1ZN9 - chains A and B; structure by X-ray diffraction, 2.05 A resolution.

== Chain A (and B) ==
Molecule: Adenine phosphoribosyltransferase
From: Homo sapiens
Notes: EC 2.4.2.7; chain B of this document is another copy of the same molecule, construct and numbering; everything in this record applies to it too
Reference sequence: P07741 (APT_HUMAN); aligned to UniProt positions 1-180 over residues 1-180 (the alignment contains insertions or deletions, so no single offset holds)
Chain sequence (180 residues; numbered 1 to 180; the number before each row is that of its first residue):
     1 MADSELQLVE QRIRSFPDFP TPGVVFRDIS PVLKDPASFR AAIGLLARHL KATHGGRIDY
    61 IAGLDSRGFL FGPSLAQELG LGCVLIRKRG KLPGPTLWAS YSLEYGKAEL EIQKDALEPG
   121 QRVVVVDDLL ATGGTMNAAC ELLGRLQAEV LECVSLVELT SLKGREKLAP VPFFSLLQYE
Unresolved in the structure: 1
UniProt features mapped onto this chain:
  - modified residue: A2 (N-acetylalanine), S4 (Phosphoserine), S15 (Phosphoserine), S30 (Phosphoserine), Y60 (Phosphotyrosine), S66 (Phosphoserine), K114 (N6-acetyllysine), T135 (Phosphothreonine)

== Chain A / chain B interface ==
Residue-residue contacts (73):
  R14(A) - Q113(B)  hydrogen bond
  R14(A) - D115(B)  salt bridge
  F16(A) - P93(B)  hydrophobic
  F16(A) - G94(B)
  F19(A) - G90(B)
  F19(A) - L92(B)
  F19(A) - P93(B)  hydrophobic
  F26(A) - P93(B)  hydrophobic
  D28(A) - P93(B)
  D28(A) - Q113(B)  hydrogen bond
  S30(A) - Q113(B)
  L33(A) - P73(B)  hydrophobic
  L33(A) - G82(B)
  L33(A) - C83(B)  hydrogen bond (backbone-backbone)
  K34(A) - Y60(B)
  K34(A) - G82(B)
  K34(A) - C83(B)  hydrogen bond (backbone-backbone)
  K34(A) - V84(B)
  K34(A) - D115(B)  hydrogen bond (side chain-backbone)
  K34(A) - A116(B)  hydrogen bond (side chain-backbone)
  P36(A) - Q77(B)  hydrogen bond (backbone-side chain)
  P36(A) - G80(B)
  P36(A) - L81(B)
  P36(A) - G82(B)
  F39(A) - P73(B)  hydrophobic
  F39(A) - Q77(B)
  R40(A) - Q77(B)
  Y60(A) - K34(B)
  D65(A) - S66(B)  hydrogen bond
  S66(A) - S66(B)
  S66(A) - F69(B)
  S66(A) - R87(B)  hydrogen bond
  R67(A) - R87(B)
  F69(A) - S66(B)
  F69(A) - F69(B)
  F69(A) - L70(B)  hydrophobic
  L70(A) - F69(B)  hydrophobic
  L70(A) - P73(B)
  L70(A) - L85(B)  hydrophobic
  P73(A) - L33(B)  hydrophobic
  P73(A) - F39(B)  hydrophobic
  P73(A) - L70(B)
  S74(A) - P73(B)
  S74(A) - S74(B)  hydrogen bond
  S74(A) - Q77(B)
  Q77(A) - P36(B)
  Q77(A) - F39(B)
  Q77(A) - R40(B)
  Q77(A) - S74(B)
  L81(A) - P36(B)
  G82(A) - L33(B)
  G82(A) - K34(B)
  G82(A) - P36(B)
  C83(A) - L33(B)  hydrogen bond (backbone-backbone)
  C83(A) - K34(B)  hydrogen bond (backbone-backbone)
  L85(A) - S30(B)
  L85(A) - L70(B)  hydrophobic
  R87(A) - S66(B)
  R87(A) - R67(B)
  G90(A) - F19(B)
  L92(A) - F19(B)
  L92(A) - S30(B)
  P93(A) - F16(B)  hydrophobic
  P93(A) - F19(B)  hydrophobic
  P93(A) - F26(B)  hydrophobic
  P93(A) - D28(B)
  G94(A) - F16(B)
  Q113(A) - R14(B)  hydrogen bond
  Q113(A) - D28(B)  hydrogen bond
  Q113(A) - S30(B)
  D115(A) - R14(B)  salt bridge
  D115(A) - K34(B)  hydrogen bond (backbone-side chain)
  A116(A) - K34(B)  hydrogen bond (backbone-side chain)
Interface residues without a listed pair, chain A (36 interface residues in all): G80, V84, K91, L117
Interface residues without a listed pair, chain B (38 interface residues in all): I43, D65, K88, K91, L117

== Overview ==
36 residues of chain A and 38 residues of chain B are in contact, with 16 hydrogen bonds and 2 salt bridges.
Among the polar pairs are R14(A)-D115(B), R14(A)-Q113(B) and D28(A)-Q113(B).
Both chains are Adenine phosphoribosyltransferase (Homo sapiens). Entry 1ZN9 (Human Adenine
Phosphoribosyltransferase in Apo and AMP Complexed Forms) was determined by X-ray diffraction (same
publication as 1ZN7 and 1ZN8).
